6Y0U - chains A and B of the 7 polymer chains in the assembly; structure by X-ray diffraction, 1.49 A resolution.

Chain A (and B):
Name: Fucose-binding lectin
Organism: Pseudomonas aeruginosa
Notes: chain B of this document is another copy of the same molecule, construct and numbering; everything in this record applies to it too
UniProt: A0A069Q9V4 (A0A069Q9V4_PSEAI); residues 0-114 here correspond to UniProt positions 1-115 (UniProt number = residue number + 1)
Chain sequence (115 residues; numbered 0 to 114; the number before each row is that of its first residue; numbering starts at 0):
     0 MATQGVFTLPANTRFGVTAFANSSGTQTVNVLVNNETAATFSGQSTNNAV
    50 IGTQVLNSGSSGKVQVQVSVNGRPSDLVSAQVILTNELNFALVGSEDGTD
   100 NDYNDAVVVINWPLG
Disordered / not traced: 0
Ion coordination: Ca2+ site 1: Asn-21, Asp-101, Asn-103, Asp-104 (together with ZDC) (shared with Gly-114(B) of chain B); Ca2+ site 2: Glu-95, Asp-99, Asp-101, Asp-104 (together with ZDC); Ca2+ site 3: Gly-114 (together with ZDC) (shared with Asn-21(B), Asp-101(B), Asn-103(B), Asp-104(B) of chain B)
Residues lining bound ligands: ZDC (3,7-anhydro-2,8-dideoxy-L-glycero-D-gluco-octonic acid): Asn-21, Ser-22, Ser-23, Gly-24, Thr-45, Glu-95, Asp-96, Gly-97, Asp-99, Asp-101, Asn-103, Asp-104

Interface between chain A and chain B:
Contacting residue pairs (50; chain A residue first):
  Arg-13(A) / Asn-46(B)  hydrogen bond
  Gly-15(A) / Asn-47(B)
  Thr-17(A) / Phe-19(B)
  Phe-19(A) / Thr-17(B)
  Asn-21(A) / Leu-113(B)
  Asn-21(A) / Gly-114(B)  hydrogen bond (side chain-backbone)
  Thr-45(A) / Arg-13(B)  hydrogen bond (backbone-side chain)
  Thr-45(A) / Gly-114(B)
  Asn-46(A) / Arg-13(B)  hydrogen bond
  Asn-46(A) / Val-54(B)
  Asn-47(A) / Gly-15(B)
  Asn-47(A) / Asn-110(B)  hydrogen bond
  Asn-47(A) / Leu-113(B)
  Val-54(A) / Asn-46(B)
  Val-77(A) / Leu-83(B)  hydrophobic
  Ser-78(A) / Leu-83(B)
  Ala-79(A) / Leu-83(B)  hydrophobic
  Val-81(A) / Val-81(B)  hydrophobic
  Leu-83(A) / Val-77(B)  hydrophobic
  Leu-83(A) / Ser-78(B)
  Leu-83(A) / Ala-79(B)  hydrophobic
  Thr-84(A) / Tyr-102(B)
  Glu-86(A) / Asn-100(B)
  Glu-86(A) / Asp-101(B)
  Leu-87(A) / Gly-93(B)
  Leu-87(A) / Tyr-102(B)
  Phe-89(A) / Leu-91(B)  hydrophobic
  Phe-89(A) / Val-106(B)  hydrophobic
  Phe-89(A) / Val-108(B)  hydrophobic
  Leu-91(A) / Phe-89(B)  hydrophobic
  Gly-93(A) / Leu-87(B)
  Asn-100(A) / Glu-86(B)
  Asp-101(A) / Glu-86(B)
  Asp-101(A) / Gly-114(B)
  Tyr-102(A) / Thr-84(B)
  Tyr-102(A) / Leu-87(B)
  Asn-103(A) / Leu-87(B)
  Asn-103(A) / Pro-112(B)  hydrogen bond (side chain-backbone)
  Asn-103(A) / Leu-113(B)
  Asn-103(A) / Gly-114(B)  hydrogen bond (side chain-backbone)
  Val-106(A) / Phe-89(B)  hydrophobic
  Asn-110(A) / Asn-47(B)  hydrogen bond
  Pro-112(A) / Asn-103(B)  hydrogen bond (backbone-side chain)
  Leu-113(A) / Asn-21(B)
  Leu-113(A) / Asn-47(B)
  Leu-113(A) / Asn-103(B)
  Gly-114(A) / Asn-21(B)  hydrogen bond (backbone-side chain)
  Gly-114(A) / Thr-45(B)
  Gly-114(A) / Asp-101(B)
  Gly-114(A) / Asn-103(B)  hydrogen bond (backbone-side chain)
Interface residues without a listed pair, chain A (34 interface residues in all): Ser-22, Val-49, Thr-52, Val-92, Val-108
Interface residues without a listed pair, chain B (34 interface residues in all): Ser-22, Val-49, Thr-52, Val-92

Summary:
Chain A and chain B each contribute 34 residues to their interface, with 11 hydrogen bonds. Among the polar
pairs are Arg-13(A)/Asn-46(B), Asn-21(A)/Gly-114(B) and Thr-45(A)/Arg-13(B). Ligands of chain A: compound ZDC.
The Ca2+ site 1 is built by Asn-21(A), Asp-101(A), Asn-103(A) and Asp-104(A).
Both chains are Fucose-binding lectin (Pseudomonas aeruginosa). Entry 6Y0U (Fucosylated Bicyclic peptide bp71
bound to the fucose binding lectin LecB PA-IIL from Pseudomonas aeruginosa at ...) was determined by X-ray
diffraction together with 6Y0V from the same study.
